PDB entry 7PFD | electron microscopy, 4.40 A resolution (low resolution: residue-level contacts below are approximate; hydrogen-bond / salt-bridge calls are withheld) | chains A and I of the 11 polymer chains in the assembly

== Chain A ==
Name: Histone H3.2
From: Homo sapiens
Reference sequence: Q71DI3 (H32_HUMAN); residues 0-135 here correspond to UniProt positions 1-136 (UniProt number = residue number + 1)
Amino-acid sequence (136 residues; each row starts with the number of its first residue; numbering starts at 0):
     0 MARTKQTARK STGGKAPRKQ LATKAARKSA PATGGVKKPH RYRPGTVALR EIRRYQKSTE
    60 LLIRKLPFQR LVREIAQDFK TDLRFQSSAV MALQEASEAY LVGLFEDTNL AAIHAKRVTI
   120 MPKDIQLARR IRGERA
Unresolved in the structure: 0-36, 134-135
Sequence notes: engineered mutation Ala110 (Cys111 in Q71DI3)
Swiss-Prot annotation at these positions:
  - modified residue: Arg2 (Asymmetric dimethylarginine), Thr3 (Phosphothreonine), Lys4 (Allysine), Gln5 (5-glutamyl dopamine), Thr6 (Phosphothreonine), Arg8 (Citrulline), Lys9 (N6,N6,N6-trimethyllysine), Ser10 (ADP-ribosylserine), Thr11 (Phosphothreonine), Lys14 (N6-(2-hydroxyisobutyryl)lysine), Arg17 (Asymmetric dimethylarginine), Lys18 (N6-(2-hydroxyisobutyryl)lysine), Lys23 (N6-(2-hydroxyisobutyryl)lysine), Arg26 (Citrulline), Lys27 (N6,N6,N6-trimethyllysine), Ser28 (ADP-ribosylserine), Lys36 (N6,N6,N6-trimethyllysine), Lys37 (N6-methyllysine), Tyr41 (Phosphotyrosine), Lys56 (N6,N6,N6-trimethyllysine) and 8 more in UniProt
  - lipidation: Lys18 (N6-decanoyllysine)

== Chain I ==
Molecule: 172-nt DNA strand
From: synthetic construct
Sequence (172 nucleotides; numbered 16 to 187; the number before each row is that of its first residue):
    16 GGCCGCCATA CTGGAGAATC CCGGTGCCGA GGCCGCTCAA TTGGTCGTAG ACAGCTCTAG
    76 CACCGCTTAA ACGCACGTAC GCGCTGTCCC CCGCGTTTTA ACCGCCAAGG GGATTACTCC
   136 CTAGTCTCCA GGCACGTGTC AGATATATAC ATCCTGTCAT GTAAGTATTA AG

== How chain A and chain I interact ==
Contacting residue pairs - 29 pairs, chain A then chain I:
  Lys37(A) with DT170(I); DG171(I)
  His39(A) with DC169(I)
  Arg40(A) with DC169(I)
  Tyr41(A) with DC168(I); DC169(I)
  Arg42(A) with DA94(I); DC169(I)
  Pro43(A) with DT93(I); DA94(I)
  Thr45(A) with DC168(I); DC169(I)
  Arg63(A) with DA85(I); DA86(I)
  Arg72(A) with DC76(I)
  Arg83(A) with DC76(I)
  Phe84(A) with DG75(I); DC76(I)
  Gln85(A) with DG75(I)
  Ser86(A) with DG75(I)
  Arg116(A) with DG96(I); DC97(I)
  Val117(A) with DC95(I); DG96(I)
  Thr118(A) with DC95(I); DG96(I)
  Met120(A) with DG96(I); DC97(I)
  Lys122(A) with DC97(I)
Also at the interface, not in a pair above, chain A (20 interface residues in all): Gln68, Lys115
Also at the interface, not in a pair above, chain I (14 interface residues in all): DC91

== Overview ==
20 residues of chain A face 14 of chain I across their interface.
Chain A is Histone H3.2 (Homo sapiens) and chain I is a 172-nt DNA strand (synthetic construct); the
structure, Nucleosome 1 of the 4x197 nucleosome array containing H1, was determined by electron microscopy
together with 7PET, 7PEU, 7PEV, 7PEW, 7PEX, 7PEY and 16 further entries from the same study.
